6G8N - chains I and Y of the 28 polymer chains in the assembly; structure by X-ray diffraction, 3.00 A resolution.

Chain I:
Protein: Proteasome subunit beta type-3
From: Saccharomyces cerevisiae (strain ATCC 204508 / S288c)
Notes: EC 3.4.25.1
UniProt: P25451 (PSB3_YEAST); residues 0-204 here correspond to UniProt positions 1-205 (UniProt number = residue number + 1)
Sequence (205 residues; numbered 0 to 204; the number before each row is that of its first residue; numbering starts at 0):
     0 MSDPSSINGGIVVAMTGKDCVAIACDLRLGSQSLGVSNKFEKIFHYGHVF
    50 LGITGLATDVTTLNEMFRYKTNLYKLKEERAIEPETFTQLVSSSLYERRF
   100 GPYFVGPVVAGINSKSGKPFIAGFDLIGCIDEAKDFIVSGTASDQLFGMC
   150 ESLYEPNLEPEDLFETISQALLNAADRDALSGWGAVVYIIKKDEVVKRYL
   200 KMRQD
Unresolved in the structure: 0
Curated features (UniProtKB/Swiss-Prot):
  - modified residue: Ser30 (Phosphoserine)
  - cross-link: Lys69 (Glycyl lysine isopeptide (Lys-Gly) (interchain with G-Cter in ubiquitin))
Ion coordination: Mg2+: Asp204 (shared with Ala165(Y), Asp168(Y) of chain Y)

Chain Y:
Protein: Proteasome subunit beta type-5
From: Saccharomyces cerevisiae (strain ATCC 204508 / S288c)
Notes: EC 3.4.25.1
UniProt: P30656 (PSB5_YEAST); residues 1-212 here correspond to UniProt positions 76-287 (UniProt number = residue number + 75)
Sequence (212 residues; numbered 1 to 212; the number before each row is that of its first residue):
     1 TTTLAFRFQGGIIVAVDSRATAGNWVASQTVKKVIEINPFLLGTMAGGAA
    51 DCQFWETWLGSQCRLHELREKERISVAAASKILSNLVYQYKGAGLSMGTM
   101 ICGYTRKEGPTIYYVDSDGTRLKGDIFCVGSGQTFAYGVLDSNYKWDLSV
   151 EDALYLGKRSILAAAHRDAYSGGSVNLYHVTEDGWIYHGNHDVGELFWKV
   201 KEEEGSFNNVIG
Ion coordination: Mg2+: Ala165, Asp168 (shared with Asp204(I) of chain I)
Residues lining bound ligands: Cystargolide B Derivative (EQB; (2S,3S)-3-methyl-2-[(1R)-2-[[(2S)-3-methyl-1-[[(2S)-3-methyl-1-oxidanylidene-1-phenylmethoxy-butan-2-yl] amino]-1-oxidanylidene-butan-2-yl]amino]-1-oxidanyl-2-oxidanylidene-ethyl]pentanoic acid): Thr1, Arg19, Ala20, Thr21, Ala22, Lys33, Met45, Ala46, Gly47, Ala49
From the paper describing this entry:
  - binding site for Cystargolide B Derivative: Thr1

Interface between chain I and chain Y:
Residue-residue contacts (42):
  Ser5(I) with Asn24(Y)
  Arg27(I) with Ala169(Y)
  Ser32(I) with Arg167(Y); Asp168(Y); Ala169(Y), hydrogen bond (backbone-backbone); Tyr170(Y)
  Leu33(I) with Phe135(Y), hydrophobic; Arg167(Y)
  Gly34(I) with Arg167(Y), hydrogen bond (backbone-side chain)
  Asn37(I) with Asn209(Y); Val210(Y)
  Lys38(I) with Asn209(Y), hydrogen bond (side chain-backbone); Ile211(Y)
  Gln144(I) with Trp25(Y)
  Asp175(I) with Gln29(Y), hydrogen bond (backbone-side chain)
  Arg176(I) with Trp25(Y); Val26(Y), hydrogen bond (side chain-backbone); Ala27(Y), hydrogen bond (side chain-backbone); Ser28(Y)
  Asp177(I) with Asn24(Y); Val26(Y)
  Ala178(I) with Asn24(Y), hydrogen bond (backbone-backbone); Val26(Y); Ala169(Y)
  Leu179(I) with Asn24(Y)
  Trp182(I) with His166(Y), hydrogen bond (side chain-backbone)
  Lys200(I) with Trp198(Y); Gly212(Y)
  Met201(I) with Trp198(Y)
  Arg202(I) with Gly173(Y), hydrogen bond (side chain-backbone); Asp192(Y), salt bridge; Gly194(Y)
  Gln203(I) with His166(Y), hydrogen bond (backbone-side chain); Phe197(Y); Trp198(Y); Val210(Y)
  Asp204(I) with Arg19(Y), salt bridge; Ala165(Y); Ser171(Y); Gly172(Y); Gly173(Y), hydrogen bond (side chain-backbone); Val193(Y)
Also at the interface, not in a pair above, chain I (22 interface residues in all): Gln31, Val35, Thr140
Also at the interface, not in a pair above, chain Y (27 interface residues in all): Thr21

Overview:
22 residues of chain I face 27 of chain Y across their interface; the contacts include 11 hydrogen bonds and 2
salt bridges. Polar pairs include Arg202(I)-Asp192(Y), Asp204(I)-Arg19(Y) and Gly34(I)-Arg167(Y). Chain Y
binds Cystargolide B Derivative. Asp204(I), Ala165(Y) and Asp168(Y) form the Mg2+ site. From the paper: a
binding site for Cystargolide B Derivative at Thr1(Y).
Here chain I is Proteasome subunit beta type-3 and chain Y is Proteasome subunit beta type-5, both from
Saccharomyces cerevisiae (strain ATCC 204508 / S288c). Entry 6G8N (Yeast 20S proteasome in complex with
Cystargolide B Derivative 2) was determined by X-ray diffraction (same publication as 6G7F and 6G8M).
